Entry 1L77 (X-ray diffraction, 2.05 A resolution); this record covers chain A.

# Chain A
Molecule: T4 lysozyme
Organism: Enterobacteria phage T4
Notes: EC 3.2.1.17
UniProt: P00720 (LYCV_BPT4); residues 1-164 here = UniProt positions 1-164
Chain sequence (164 residues; each row starts with the number of its first residue):
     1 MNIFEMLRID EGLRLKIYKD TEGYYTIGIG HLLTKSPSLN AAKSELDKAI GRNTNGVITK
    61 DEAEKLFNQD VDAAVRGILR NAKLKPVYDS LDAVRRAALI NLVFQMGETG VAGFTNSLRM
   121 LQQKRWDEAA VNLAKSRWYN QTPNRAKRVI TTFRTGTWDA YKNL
Not modelled in the structure: 163-164
Differences from the reference sequence: conflict Thr54 (Cys in P00720), Ala97 (Cys in P00720), Leu102 (Met in P00720)
Swiss-Prot annotation at these positions:
  - active site (Proton donor/acceptor): Glu11, Asp20
  - binding site (substrate): Leu32, Phe104, Ser117, Asn132
  - mutagenesis: Glu11 (E11A/F/H/M/N: Complete loss of enzymatic activity; E11N: Loss of 84% of enzymatic activity; E11Q: Complete loss of activity), Asp20 (D20A/N/S/T: Complete loss of enzymatic activity; D20C: Nearly no effet on specific enzymatic activity; D20E/Q: Loss of 99% of enzymatic activity), Thr26 (T26E: Complete loss of activity at neutral pH; covalently bound substrate; T26H: Facilitates transglycosylation more effectively than hydrolysis; covalently bound substrate), Gly30 (G30A: Almost complete loss of enzymatic activity; G30F: Almost complete loss of enzymatic activity. The enzyme is destabilized by 1.5 kcal/mol), Ser117 (S117F: 10-fold decrease in enzymatic activity; S117I: 500-fold decrease in enzymatic activity; S117V: 50-fold decrease in enzymatic activity), Asn132 (N132I: 5-fold decrease in enzymatic activity; N132M/F: 2-fold decrease in enzymatic activity)

# Overview
Curated annotation (UniProt) lists active-site residues Glu11 and Asp20, 4 substrate-binding residues and 6
mutagenesis sites.
Chain A is T4 lysozyme (Enterobacteria phage T4); the structure, Design and structural analysis of alternative
hydrophobic core packing arrangements in bacteriophage T4 lysozyme, was determined by X-ray diffraction
together with 1L79, 1L80, 1L81, 1L82 and 2L78 from the same study.
